4V2N - chains A and B; structure by X-ray diffraction, 2.15 A resolution.

== Chain A (and B) ==
Name: Thioredoxin
From: Litopenaeus vannamei
Notes: EC 1.8.1.9; chain B of this document is another copy of the same molecule, construct and numbering; everything in this record applies to it too
UniProt: B1PWB9 (B1PWB9_LITVA); numbering as in UniProt (aligned over 1-105)
Sequence (105 residues; numbered 1 to 105; the number before each row is that of its first residue):
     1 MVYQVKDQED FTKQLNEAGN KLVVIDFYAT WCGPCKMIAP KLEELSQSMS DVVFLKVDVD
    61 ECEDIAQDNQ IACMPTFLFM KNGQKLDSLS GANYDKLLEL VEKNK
Sequence notes: engineered mutation Phe-11 (Ser in B1PWB9)
From the paper describing this entry:
  - conformationally variable residues (side-chain flip): Cys-32, Cys-35, Cys-73
  - catalytic residues: Cys-32, Cys-35 (citing earlier work)

== Chain A / chain B interface ==
Residue-residue contacts (27):
  Thr-30(A) with Glu-63(B); Gln-67(B)
  Trp-31(A) with Val-59(B), hydrophobic; Glu-63(B); Ala-66(B), hydrophobic; Gln-67(B); Ile-71(B)
  Lys-36(A) with Gln-67(B)
  Val-59(A) with Trp-31(B), hydrophobic
  Asp-60(A) with Asp-60(B); Glu-63(B)
  Glu-63(A) with Thr-30(B); Trp-31(B); Asp-60(B)
  Ala-66(A) with Trp-31(B), hydrophobic
  Gln-67(A) with Thr-30(B); Trp-31(B); Lys-36(B)
  Ile-71(A) with Trp-31(B); Cys-32(B)
  Ala-72(A) with Ala-72(B); Cys-73(B); Met-74(B), hydrogen bond (backbone-backbone)
  Cys-73(A) with Ala-72(B); Cys-73(B), hydrogen bond
  Met-74(A) with Trp-31(B), hydrophobic; Ala-72(B), hydrogen bond (backbone-backbone)
Interface residues without a listed pair, chain A (13 interface residues in all): Cys-32

== In short ==
Chain A and chain B each contribute 13 residues to their interface, with 3 hydrogen bonds. Polar contacts
include Cys-73(A)/Cys-73(B) and Ala-72(A)/Met-74(B). The paper reports catalytic residues Cys-32(A) and
Cys-35(A); conformational variability at Cys-32(A), Cys-35(A) and Cys-73(A).
Both chains are Thioredoxin (Litopenaeus vannamei). Entry 4V2N (Crystallographic structure of thioredoxin from
Litopenaeus vannamei: Radiation damage effect at 85 MGy, focused in disulfide ...) was determined by X-ray
diffraction (same publication as 4V2L and 4V2M).
